PDB entry 8DUE | electron microscopy, 2.90 A resolution | chains F and M of the 7 polymer chains in the assembly

Chain F:
Molecule: DnaB-like replicative helicase
From: Escherichia phage T4
Notes: EC 3.6.4.-
UniProt: P04530 (HELIC_BPT4); numbering as in UniProt (aligned over 1-432)
Amino-acid sequence (432 residues; each row starts with the number of its first residue):
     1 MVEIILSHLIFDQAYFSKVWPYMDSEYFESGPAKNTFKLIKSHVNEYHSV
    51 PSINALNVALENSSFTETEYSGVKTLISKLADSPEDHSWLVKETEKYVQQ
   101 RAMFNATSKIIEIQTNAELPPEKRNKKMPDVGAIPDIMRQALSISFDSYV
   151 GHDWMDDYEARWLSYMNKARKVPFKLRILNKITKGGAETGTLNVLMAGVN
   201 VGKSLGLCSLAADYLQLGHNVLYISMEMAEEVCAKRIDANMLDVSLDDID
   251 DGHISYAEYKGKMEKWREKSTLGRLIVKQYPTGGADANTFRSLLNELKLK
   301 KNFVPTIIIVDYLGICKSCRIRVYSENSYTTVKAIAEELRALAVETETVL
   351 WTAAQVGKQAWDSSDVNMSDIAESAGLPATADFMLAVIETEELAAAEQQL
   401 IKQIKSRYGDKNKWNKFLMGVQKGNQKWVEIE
Ion coordination: Mg2+: Ser204 (together with ATP-gamma-S)
Small-molecule neighbours: ATP-gamma-S (AGS; phosphothiophosphoric acid-adenylate ester): Val199, Asn200, Val201, Gly202, Lys203, Ser204, Leu205, Arg236, Leu246, Tyr312, Lys423, Gln426
UniProt features mapped onto this chain:
  - binding site (ATP): Ala197 to Ser204
  - mutagenesis: Leu192 (L192Q: Partially suppresses phage growth inhibition by extra copies of bacterial AbpA-AbpB), Asp213 (D213Y: Partially suppresses phage growth inhibition by extra copies of bacterial AbpA-AbpB)
Reported in the primary citation:
  - binding site for the 10-nt DNA strand (chain M): Asn327 to Tyr329, Lys358, Ala372 to Ala375

Chain M:
Molecule: 10-nt DNA strand
Sequence (10 nucleotides; row label = number of the first residue in the row):
     7 TTTTTTTTTT

Chain F / chain M interface:
Residue-residue contacts (10):
  Asn327(F) with DT7(M), hydrogen bond to the phosphate
  Tyr329(F) with DT7(M), phosphate contact; DT8(M), phosphate contact
  Lys358(F) with DT10(M), salt bridge to the phosphate
  Gln359(F) with DT9(M), phosphate contact
  Ile371(F) with DT9(M), phosphate contact
  Ala372(F) with DT8(M), phosphate contact; DT9(M), phosphate contact
  Glu373(F) with DT8(M), sugar contact
  Ala375(F) with DT8(M), phosphate contact
Also at the interface, not in a pair above, chain F (10 interface residues in all): Gly357, Ser374
Also at the interface, not in a pair above, chain M (5 interface residues in all): DT11

Overview:
Chain F and chain M form an interface of 10 and 5 residues respectively; the contacts include 1 hydrogen bond
and 1 salt bridge. Among the polar pairs are Asn327(F)-DT7(M) and Lys358(F)-DT10(M). Chain F binds
ATP-gamma-S. From the paper: a binding site for the 10-nt DNA strand (chain M) at Asn327(F), Lys358(F) and
Ala372(F).
Here chain F is DnaB-like replicative helicase (Escherichia phage T4) and chain M is a 10-nt DNA strand. Entry
8DUE (Open state of T4 bacteriophage gp41 hexamer bound with single strand DNA) was determined by electron
microscopy (same publication as 8DTP, 8DVF, 8DVI, 8DW6, 8DWJ, 8G0Z and 8GAO).
